PDB entry 7V2W | electron microscopy, 3.20 A resolution | chains G and I of the 5 polymer chains in the assembly

# Chain G
Molecule: THO complex subunit 2
Organism: Saccharomyces cerevisiae S288c
UniProt: P53552 (THO2_YEAST); numbering as in UniProt (aligned over 1-1597)
Sequence (1597 residues; row label = number of the first residue in the row):
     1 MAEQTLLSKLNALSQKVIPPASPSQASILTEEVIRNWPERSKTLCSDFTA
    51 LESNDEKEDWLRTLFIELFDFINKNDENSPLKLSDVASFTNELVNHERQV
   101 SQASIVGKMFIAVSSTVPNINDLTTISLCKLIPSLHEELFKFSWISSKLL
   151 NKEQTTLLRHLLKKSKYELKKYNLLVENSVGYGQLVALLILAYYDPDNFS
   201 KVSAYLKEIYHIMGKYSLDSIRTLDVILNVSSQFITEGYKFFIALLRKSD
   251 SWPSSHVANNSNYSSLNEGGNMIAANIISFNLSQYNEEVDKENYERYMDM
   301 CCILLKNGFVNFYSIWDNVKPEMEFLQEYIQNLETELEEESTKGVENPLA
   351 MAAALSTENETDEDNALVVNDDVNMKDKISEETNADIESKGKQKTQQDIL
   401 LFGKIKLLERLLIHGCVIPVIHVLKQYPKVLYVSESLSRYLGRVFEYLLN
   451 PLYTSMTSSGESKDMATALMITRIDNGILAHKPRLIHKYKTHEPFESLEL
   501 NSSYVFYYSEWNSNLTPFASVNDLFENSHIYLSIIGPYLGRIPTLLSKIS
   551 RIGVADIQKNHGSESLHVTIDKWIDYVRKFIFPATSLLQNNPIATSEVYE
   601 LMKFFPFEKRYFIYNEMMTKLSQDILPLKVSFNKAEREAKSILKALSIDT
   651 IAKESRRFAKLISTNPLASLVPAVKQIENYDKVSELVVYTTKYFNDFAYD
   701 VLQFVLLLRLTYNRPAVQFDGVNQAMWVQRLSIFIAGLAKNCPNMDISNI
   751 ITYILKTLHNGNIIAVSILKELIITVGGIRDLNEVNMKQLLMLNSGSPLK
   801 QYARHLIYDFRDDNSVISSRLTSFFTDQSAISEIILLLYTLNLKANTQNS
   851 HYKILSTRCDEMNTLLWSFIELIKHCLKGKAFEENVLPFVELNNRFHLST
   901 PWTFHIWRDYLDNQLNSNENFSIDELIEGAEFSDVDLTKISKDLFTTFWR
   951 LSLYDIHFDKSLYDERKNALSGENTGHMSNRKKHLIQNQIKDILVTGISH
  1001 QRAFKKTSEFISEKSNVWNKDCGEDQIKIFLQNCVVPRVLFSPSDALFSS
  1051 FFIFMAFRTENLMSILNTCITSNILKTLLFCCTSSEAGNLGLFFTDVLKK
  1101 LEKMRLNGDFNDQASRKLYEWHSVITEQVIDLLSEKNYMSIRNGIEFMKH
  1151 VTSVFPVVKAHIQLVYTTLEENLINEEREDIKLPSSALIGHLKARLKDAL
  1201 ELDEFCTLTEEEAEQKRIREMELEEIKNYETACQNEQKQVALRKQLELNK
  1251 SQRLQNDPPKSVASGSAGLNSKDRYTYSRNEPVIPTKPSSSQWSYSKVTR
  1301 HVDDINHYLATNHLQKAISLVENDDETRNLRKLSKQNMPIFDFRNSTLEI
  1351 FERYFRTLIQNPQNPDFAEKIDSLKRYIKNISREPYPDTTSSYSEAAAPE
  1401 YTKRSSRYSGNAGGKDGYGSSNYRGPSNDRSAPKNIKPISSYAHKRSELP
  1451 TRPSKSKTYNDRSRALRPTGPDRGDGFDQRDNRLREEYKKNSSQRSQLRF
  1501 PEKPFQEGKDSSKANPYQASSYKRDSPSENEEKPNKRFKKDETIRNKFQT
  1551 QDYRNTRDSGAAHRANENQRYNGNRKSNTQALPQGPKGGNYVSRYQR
Not modelled in the structure: 343-390, 1256-1597

# Chain I
Molecule: THO complex subunit MFT1
Organism: Saccharomyces cerevisiae S288c
UniProt: P33441 (MFT1_YEAST); residues 1-392 here = UniProt positions 1-392
Sequence (392 residues; numbered 1 to 392; the number before each row is that of its first residue):
     1 MPLSQKQIDQVRTKVHYSEVDTPFNKYLDILGKVTKLTGSIINGTLSNDD
    51 SKIEKLTEQNISQLKESAHLRFLDLQSSIDTKKVADENWETCQQETLAKL
   101 ENLKDKLPDIKSIHSKLLLRIGKLQGLYDSVQVINREVEGLSEGRTSLVV
   151 TRAEWEKELGTDLVKFLIEKNYLKLVDPGLKKDSSEERYRIYDDFSKGPK
   201 ELESINASMKSDIENVRQEVSSYKEKWLRDAEIFGKITSIFKEELLKRDG
   251 LLNEAEGDNIDEDYESDEDEERKERFKRQRSMVEVNTIENVDEKEESDHE
   301 YDDQEDEENEEEDDMEVDVEDIKEDNEVDGESSQQEDNSRQGNNEETDKE
   351 TGVIEEPDAVNDAEEADSDHSSRKLGGTTSDFSASSSVEEVK
Not modelled in the structure: 177-186, 251-392
UniProt features mapped onto this chain:
  - modified residue: Ser266 (Phosphoserine)

# Chain G / chain I interface
Contacting residue pairs - 19 pairs, chain G then chain I:
  Met1(G) - Asn48(I)
  Gln4(G) - Leu56(I)
  Thr5(G) - Leu46(I)
  Lys9(G) - Gly44(I)
  Lys9(G) - Leu46(I)
  Ala12(G) - Ile41(I)
  Leu13(G) - Asn43(I)
  Phe140(G) - Gln10(I)
  Phe140(G) - Lys14(I)
  Lys141(G) - Tyr17(I)
  Asn151(G) - Met1(I)
  Glu153(G) - Met1(I)
  Glu153(G) - Leu3(I)
  Gln154(G) - Gln7(I)  hydrogen bond (side chain-backbone)
  Gln154(G) - Val11(I)
  Leu158(G) - Val11(I)  hydrophobic
  Leu161(G) - Val11(I)  hydrophobic
  Ser165(G) - Val15(I)
  Lys166(G) - Val15(I)
Also at the interface, not in a pair above, chain G (22 interface residues in all): Ser8, Pro118, Ser146, Ser147, Leu157, Leu162, Lys482
Also at the interface, not in a pair above, chain I (20 interface residues in all): Pro2, Arg12, Thr13, Ser18, Thr35, Glu201

# In short
22 residues of chain G and 20 residues of chain I are in contact; the contacts include 1 hydrogen bond. The
hydrogen-bonded pair is Gln154(G)-Gln7(I).
Chain G is THO complex subunit 2 and chain I is THO complex subunit MFT1, both from Saccharomyces cerevisiae
S288c; the structure, protomer structure from the dimer of yeast THO complex, was determined by electron
microscopy (same publication as 7V2Y).
